Entry 2WVA (X-ray diffraction, 2.20 A resolution); this record covers chains V and Z of the 4 polymer chains in the assembly.

== Chain V (and Z) ==
Protein: Pyruvate decarboxylase
From: Zymomonas mobilis
Notes: EC 4.1.1.1; chain Z of this document is another copy of the same molecule, construct and numbering; everything in this record applies to it too
UniProtKB: P06672 (PDC_ZYMMO); numbering as in UniProt (aligned over 1-568)
Amino-acid sequence (568 residues; row label = number of the first residue in the row):
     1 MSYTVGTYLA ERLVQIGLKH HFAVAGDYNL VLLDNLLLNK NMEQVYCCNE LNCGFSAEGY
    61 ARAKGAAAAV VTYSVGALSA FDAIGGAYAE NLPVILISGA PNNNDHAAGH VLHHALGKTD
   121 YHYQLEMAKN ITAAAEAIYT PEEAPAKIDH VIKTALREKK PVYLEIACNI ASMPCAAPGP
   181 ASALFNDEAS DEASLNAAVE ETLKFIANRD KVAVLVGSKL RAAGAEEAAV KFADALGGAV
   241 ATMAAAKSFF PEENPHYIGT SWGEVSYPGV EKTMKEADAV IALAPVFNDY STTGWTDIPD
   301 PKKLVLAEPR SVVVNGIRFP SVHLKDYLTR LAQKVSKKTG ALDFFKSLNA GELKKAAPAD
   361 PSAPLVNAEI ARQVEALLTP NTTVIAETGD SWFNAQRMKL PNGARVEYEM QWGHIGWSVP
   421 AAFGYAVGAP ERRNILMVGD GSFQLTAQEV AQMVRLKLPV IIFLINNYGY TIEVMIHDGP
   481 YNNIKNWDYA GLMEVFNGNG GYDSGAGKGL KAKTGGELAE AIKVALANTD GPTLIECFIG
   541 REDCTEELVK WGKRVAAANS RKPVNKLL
Not modelled in the structure: 1, 567-568
Metal / ion sites: Mg2+: Asp440, Asn467 (together with TPU)
Ligand contacts:
  - pyruvic acid (PYR), molecule 1: Gly26, Asp27, His114
  - pyruvic acid (PYR), molecule 2: Tyr290, Thr388, Gly413, Ile472, Glu473, Ile476
  - TPU (2-{1-[(4-amino-2-methylpyrimidin-5-yl)methyl]-5-methyl-1H-1,2,3-triazol-4-yl}ethyl trihydrogen diphosphate), molecule 1: Val24, Ala25, Gly26, Glu50, Thr72, Val75, His114
  - TPU, molecule 2: Thr388, Gly389, Asp390, Gly413, His414, Ile415, Gly439, Asp440, Gly441, Ser442, Leu445, Asn467, Gly469, Tyr470, Thr471, Ile472, Glu473
From the paper describing this entry:
  - catalytic residues: Asp27, His113, His114 (proposed by the authors, not directly observed)
  - mutagenesis - D27E, H113K, H113Q, H113R, H114Q, E473D (1000-fold), E473Q (4000-fold): decreased catalytic activity (citing earlier work)
  - mutagenesis - H114A: abolished catalytic activity (citing earlier work)

== Chain V / chain Z interface ==
Pairs across the interface - 210 pairs, chain V then chain Z:
  Ala25(V) with Glu473(Z); Tyr481(Z), hydrophobic
  Gly26(V) with Glu473(Z)
  Asp27(V) with Tyr290(Z), hydrogen bond; Glu473(Z); Val555(Z); Asn559(Z)
  Leu30(V) with His477(Z); Tyr481(Z), hydrophobic
  Leu33(V) with Tyr481(Z), hydrophobic
  Asp34(V) with His477(Z), salt bridge; Tyr481(Z), hydrogen bond
  Leu37(V) with Pro480(Z)
  Gln44(V) with Tyr481(Z)
  Tyr46(V) with Pro480(Z); Tyr481(Z), hydrophobic
  Cys48(V) with Gln444(Z); Leu445(Z)
  Asn49(V) with Leu445(Z), hydrogen bond (side chain-backbone)
  Glu50(V) with Leu445(Z)
  Ser74(V) with Trp412(Z)
  Val75(V) with Asp82(Z); Trp412(Z); His414(Z), hydrogen bond (backbone-side chain)
  Leu78(V) with Leu78(Z); Phe81(Z); Asp82(Z)
  Ser79(V) with Asp82(Z), hydrogen bond
  Phe81(V) with Leu78(Z)
  Asp82(V) with Ser74(Z); Val75(Z); Leu78(Z); Ser79(Z), hydrogen bond
  Gly85(V) with Leu116(Z)
  Tyr88(V) with Leu116(Z); Lys118(Z)
  Ala89(V) with Ala115(Z); Leu116(Z)
  Asn102(V) with Ala558(Z); Asn559(Z), hydrogen bond (side chain-backbone); Arg561(Z), hydrogen bond (side chain-backbone)
  Asn103(V) with Pro563(Z)
  Asn104(V) with Arg561(Z), hydrogen bond (side chain-backbone); Lys562(Z), hydrogen bond (side chain-backbone); Pro563(Z); Val564(Z), hydrogen bond (side chain-backbone)
  Asp105(V) with Arg561(Z), salt bridge
  His110(V) with Trp295(Z)
  Val111(V) with Phe287(Z); Asn288(Z); Asp289(Z), hydrogen bond (backbone-backbone); Trp295(Z); Gln411(Z)
  Leu112(V) with Asp289(Z); Trp295(Z), hydrophobic; Gln411(Z), hydrogen bond (backbone-side chain)
  His113(V) with Asp289(Z), salt bridge; Tyr290(Z), hydrogen bond; Gln411(Z)
  His114(V) with Gln411(Z), hydrogen bond (backbone-backbone); Trp412(Z), hydrogen bond (side chain-backbone); Gly413(Z)
  Ala115(V) with Ala89(Z); Gln411(Z), hydrogen bond (backbone-side chain); Trp412(Z)
  Leu116(V) with Gly85(Z); Tyr88(Z); Ala89(Z); Asn130(Z); Trp412(Z), hydrophobic
  Gly117(V) with Gln411(Z)
  Lys118(V) with Tyr88(Z)
  Tyr123(V) with Asn130(Z)
  Glu126(V) with Asn130(Z)
  Met127(V) with Met127(Z); Asn130(Z)
  Asn130(V) with Leu116(Z); Tyr123(Z); Glu126(Z); Met127(Z)
  Ile131(V) with Met127(Z), hydrophobic
  Cys168(V) with Asn559(Z), hydrogen bond (side chain-backbone)
  Asn169(V) with Asn559(Z); Arg561(Z), hydrogen bond (side chain-backbone); Lys562(Z); Pro563(Z)
  Met173(V) with Pro563(Z), hydrophobic
  Phe287(V) with Val111(Z)
  Asn288(V) with Val111(Z)
  Asp289(V) with Val111(Z), hydrogen bond (backbone-backbone); Leu112(Z); His113(Z), salt bridge
  Tyr290(V) with Asp27(Z), hydrogen bond; His113(Z), hydrogen bond
  Trp295(V) with His110(Z); Val111(Z); Leu112(Z), hydrophobic
  Gln411(V) with Val111(Z); Leu112(Z), hydrogen bond (side chain-backbone); His113(Z); His114(Z), hydrogen bond (backbone-backbone); Ala115(Z), hydrogen bond (side chain-backbone); Gly117(Z)
  Trp412(V) with Ser74(Z); Val75(Z); His114(Z), hydrogen bond (backbone-side chain); Ala115(Z); Leu116(Z), hydrophobic
  Gly413(V) with His114(Z)
  His414(V) with Val75(Z), hydrogen bond (side chain-backbone)
  Gln444(V) with Cys48(Z); Gln448(Z), hydrogen bond (backbone-side chain)
  Leu445(V) with Cys48(Z); Asn49(Z), hydrogen bond (backbone-side chain); Glu50(Z); Gln448(Z), hydrogen bond (backbone-side chain)
  Thr446(V) with Gln448(Z)
  Gln448(V) with Gln444(Z), hydrogen bond (side chain-backbone); Leu445(Z), hydrogen bond (side chain-backbone); Thr446(Z); Gln448(Z), hydrogen bond; Trp487(Z)
  Ala451(V) with Lys485(Z); Trp487(Z)
  Val454(V) with Lys485(Z)
  Arg455(V) with Asn483(Z), hydrogen bond (side chain-backbone); Ile484(Z); Lys485(Z)
  Asn466(V) with Tyr502(Z), hydrogen bond (backbone-side chain)
  Tyr468(V) with Tyr502(Z), hydrophobic; Asp503(Z), hydrogen bond
  Glu473(V) with Ala25(Z); Gly26(Z); Asp27(Z), hydrogen bond (side chain-backbone); Leu30(Z)
  His477(V) with Leu30(Z); Asp34(Z), salt bridge
  Pro480(V) with Leu37(Z), hydrophobic; Tyr46(Z)
  Tyr481(V) with Ala25(Z); Leu30(Z), hydrophobic; Leu33(Z), hydrophobic; Asp34(Z), hydrogen bond; Gln44(Z); Tyr46(Z), hydrogen bond (backbone-side chain)
  Asn483(V) with Arg455(Z), hydrogen bond (backbone-side chain)
  Ile484(V) with Arg455(Z); Asp503(Z)
  Lys485(V) with Ala451(Z); Val454(Z); Arg455(Z); Phe496(Z), hydrogen bond (side chain-backbone); Asn497(Z), hydrogen bond (side chain-backbone); Asp503(Z), salt bridge; Ser504(Z)
  Asn486(V) with Phe496(Z); Gly501(Z); Tyr502(Z); Asp503(Z), hydrogen bond (backbone-side chain)
  Trp487(V) with Gln448(Z); Ala451(Z); Val495(Z); Phe496(Z)
  Asp488(V) with Val495(Z), hydrogen bond (backbone-backbone); Gly498(Z)
  Gly491(V) with Val495(Z)
  Leu492(V) with Leu492(Z), hydrophobic; Val495(Z)
  Val495(V) with Trp487(Z); Asp488(Z), hydrogen bond (backbone-backbone); Gly491(Z); Leu492(Z); Val495(Z), hydrophobic
  Phe496(V) with Lys485(Z), hydrogen bond (backbone-side chain); Asn486(Z); Trp487(Z)
  Asn497(V) with Lys485(Z), hydrogen bond (backbone-side chain)
  Gly498(V) with Asp488(Z)
  Gly501(V) with Asn486(Z)
  Tyr502(V) with Asn466(Z), hydrogen bond (side chain-backbone); Tyr468(Z), hydrophobic; Asn486(Z); Phe538(Z); Ile539(Z), hydrogen bond (side chain-backbone)
  Asp503(V) with Tyr468(Z), hydrogen bond; Ile484(Z); Lys485(Z), salt bridge; Asn486(Z), hydrogen bond (side chain-backbone)
  Ser504(V) with Lys485(Z)
  Phe538(V) with Tyr502(Z)
  Ile539(V) with Tyr502(Z), hydrogen bond (backbone-side chain)
  Val555(V) with Asp27(Z)
  Ala558(V) with Asn102(Z), hydrogen bond (backbone-side chain)
  Asn559(V) with Asp27(Z); Asn102(Z), hydrogen bond (backbone-side chain); Cys168(Z), hydrogen bond (backbone-side chain); Asn169(Z)
  Ser560(V) with Asn102(Z); Asn169(Z)
  Arg561(V) with Asn102(Z), hydrogen bond (backbone-side chain); Asn104(Z), hydrogen bond (backbone-side chain); Asp105(Z), salt bridge; Asn169(Z), hydrogen bond (backbone-side chain)
  Lys562(V) with Asn104(Z), hydrogen bond (backbone-side chain); Asn169(Z)
  Pro563(V) with Asn103(Z); Asn104(Z); Asn169(Z); Met173(Z), hydrophobic
  Val564(V) with Asn104(Z), hydrogen bond (backbone-side chain)
Interface residues without a listed pair, chain V (99 interface residues in all): Tyr28, Cys47, Val286, Ala447, Asn467, Tyr470, Ile476, Asn482, Glu494
Interface residues without a listed pair, chain Z (99 interface residues in all): Tyr28, Cys47, Ile131, Val286, Ala447, Asn467, Tyr470, Ile476, Asn482, Glu494, Ser560

== Overview ==
Chain V and chain Z each contribute 99 residues to their interface; the contacts include 60 hydrogen bonds and
8 salt bridges. Among the polar pairs are Asp34(V)-His477(Z), Asp105(V)-Arg561(Z) and His113(V)-Asp289(Z).
From the paper: catalytic residues Asp27(V), His113(V) and His114(V); D27E, H113K and H113Q of chain V, among
others, reduce catalytic activity; 8 substitutions were tested in all.
Both chains are Pyruvate decarboxylase (Zymomonas mobilis). Entry 2WVA (Structural insights into the
pre-reaction state of pyruvate decarboxylase from Zymomonas mobilis) was determined by X-ray diffraction (same
publication as 2WVG and 2WVH).
